Entry 5F91 (X-ray diffraction, 2.00 A resolution); this record covers chains B and C of the 4 polymer chains in the assembly.

[Chain B (and C)]
Name: Fumarate hydratase class II
Source organism: Mycobacterium tuberculosis (strain CDC 1551 / Oshkosh)
Notes: EC 4.2.1.2; chain C of this document is another copy of the same molecule, construct and numbering; everything in this record applies to it too
UniProtKB: P9WN92 (FUMC_MYCTO); numbering as in UniProt (aligned over 2-474)
Chain sequence (495 residues; row label = number of the first residue in the row; numbers below 1 keep their minus sign (Met-20 is residue -20)):
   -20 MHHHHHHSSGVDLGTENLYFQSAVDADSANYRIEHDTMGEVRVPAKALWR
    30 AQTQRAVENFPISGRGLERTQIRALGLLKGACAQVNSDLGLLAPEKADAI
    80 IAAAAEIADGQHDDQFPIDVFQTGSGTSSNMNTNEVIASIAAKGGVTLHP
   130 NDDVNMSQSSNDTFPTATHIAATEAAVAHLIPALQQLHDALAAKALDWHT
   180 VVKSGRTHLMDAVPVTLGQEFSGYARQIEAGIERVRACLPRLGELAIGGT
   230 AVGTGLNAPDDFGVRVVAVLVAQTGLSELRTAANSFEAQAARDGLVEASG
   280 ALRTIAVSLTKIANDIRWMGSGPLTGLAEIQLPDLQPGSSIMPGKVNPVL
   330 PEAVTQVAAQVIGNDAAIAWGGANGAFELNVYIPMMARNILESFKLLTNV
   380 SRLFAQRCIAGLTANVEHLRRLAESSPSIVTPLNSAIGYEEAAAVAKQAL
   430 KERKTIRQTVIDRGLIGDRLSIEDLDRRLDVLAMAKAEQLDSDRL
Disordered / not traced: -20 to 9, 14-19, 468-474 (chain C: -20 to 8, 315-324, 467-474)
Construct notes: initiating methionine (-20); expression tag (-19 to 1)
Swiss-Prot annotation at these positions:
  - active site: His187 (Proton donor/acceptor), Ser318
  - binding site (substrate): Ser104 to Thr106, His128 to Asp131, Ser138 to Asn140, Thr186, Ser319, Lys324 to Asn326
  - site: Glu331 (Important for catalytic activity)
From the paper describing this entry:
  - binding site for formate: Leu429, Arg432
  - allosteric site: Leu429, Arg432
  - conformationally variable residues (side-chain flip): Leu429, Arg432

[How chain B and chain C interact]
Pairs across the interface (105):
  Glu37(B) with Arg386(C), hydrogen bond (backbone-side chain)
  Asn38(B) with Leu314(C); Leu382(C); Arg386(C)
  Pro40(B) with Asn378(C); Leu382(C)
  Ile41(B) with Ala332(C), hydrophobic; Val336(C), hydrophobic; Leu375(C); Asn378(C), hydrogen bond (backbone-side chain); Val379(C), hydrophobic; Leu382(C), hydrophobic
  Ser42(B) with Lys374(C), hydrogen bond (backbone-side chain); Leu375(C)
  Arg44(B) with Arg44(C)
  Phe100(B) with Gln335(C); Val336(C); Gln339(C); Leu375(C), hydrophobic
  Gln101(B) with Gln335(C), hydrogen bond (backbone-side chain)
  Thr102(B) with Val328(C); Glu331(C)
  Gly103(B) with Glu331(C), hydrogen bond (backbone-side chain); Gln335(C)
  Arg296(B) with Val360(C); Tyr361(C), hydrogen bond
  Trp297(B) with Phe356(C), hydrophobic
  Leu314(B) with Arg34(C); Asn38(C), hydrogen bond (backbone-side chain)
  Gln315(B) with Met17(C); Ala35(C); Asn38(C), hydrogen bond; Phe39(C); Thr102(C), hydrogen bond; Ser107(C), hydrogen bond
  Pro316(B) with Asp15(C); Thr16(C); Met17(C); Gln31(C); Arg34(C)
  Gly317(B) with Thr106(C)
  Ser319(B) with Asn130(C); Asn134(C), hydrogen bond
  Ile320(B) with Gln137(C); Ser138(C)
  Met321(B) with Ala230(C), hydrophobic
  Val325(B) with Met17(C), hydrophobic
  Val328(B) with Phe39(C), hydrophobic; Thr102(C)
  Glu331(B) with Thr102(C); Gly103(C), hydrogen bond (side chain-backbone); Val360(C)
  Ala332(B) with Ile41(C), hydrophobic
  Thr334(B) with Tyr361(C)
  Gln335(B) with Phe100(C); Gln101(C), hydrogen bond (side chain-backbone); Gly103(C); Val360(C); Tyr361(C); Pro363(C); Met364(C), hydrogen bond (side chain-backbone)
  Val336(B) with Ile41(C), hydrophobic; Phe100(C)
  Ala338(B) with Ala346(C); Trp349(C); Met364(C), hydrophobic
  Gln339(B) with Phe100(C); Met364(C); Arg367(C), hydrogen bond; Asn368(C), hydrogen bond
  Ile341(B) with Trp349(C), hydrophobic
  Gly342(B) with Gly342(C); Ala346(C)
  Ala346(B) with Ala338(C); Gly342(C)
  Trp349(B) with Ala338(C); Ile341(C), hydrophobic
  Phe356(B) with Trp297(C), hydrophobic
  Val360(B) with Arg296(C); Glu331(C); Gln335(C)
  Tyr361(B) with Arg296(C), hydrogen bond; Thr334(C), hydrogen bond; Gln335(C)
  Pro363(B) with Gln335(C)
  Met364(B) with Gln335(C), hydrogen bond (backbone-side chain); Ala338(C), hydrophobic; Gln339(C)
  Arg367(B) with Gln339(C), hydrogen bond; Arg367(C); Glu371(C), salt bridge
  Asn368(B) with Gln339(C), hydrogen bond
  Glu371(B) with Arg367(C), salt bridge
  Lys374(B) with Ser42(C), hydrogen bond (side chain-backbone)
  Leu375(B) with Ile41(C), hydrophobic; Ser42(C); Phe100(C), hydrophobic
  Asn378(B) with Pro40(C); Ile41(C), hydrogen bond (side chain-backbone)
  Val379(B) with Ile41(C), hydrophobic
  Leu382(B) with Asn38(C); Pro40(C); Ile41(C), hydrophobic
  Arg386(B) with Glu37(C); Asn38(C), hydrogen bond
Interface residues without a listed pair, chain B (52 interface residues in all): Phe39, Asp313, Pro322, Leu329, Ala345, Ile362
Interface residues without a listed pair, chain C (61 interface residues in all): Ser104, Thr229, Leu235, Asn236, Leu329, Asn343, Ala345, Ile362

[Overview]
52 residues of chain B face 61 of chain C across their interface, with 24 hydrogen bonds and 2 salt bridges.
Polar pairs include Arg367(B)-Glu371(C), Glu37(B)-Arg386(C) and Ile41(B)-Asn378(C). The paper reports a
binding site for formate at Leu429(B) and Arg432(B); an allosteric site at Leu429(B) and Arg432(B).
Both chains are Fumarate hydratase class II (Mycobacterium tuberculosis (strain CDC 1551 / Oshkosh)). Entry
5F91 (Fumarate hydratase of Mycobacterium tuberculosis in complex with formate and allosteric modulator
(N-(5-(azepan-1-ylsulfonyl)-2-methoxyphenyl)-2-(4-oxo-3,4-dihydrophthalazin-1-yl)acetamide)) was determined by
X-ray diffraction together with 5F92 from the same study.
